PDB entry 5NP3 | X-ray diffraction, 2.00 A resolution | chain A

Chain A:
Name: Abelson tyrosine-protein kinase 2
Organism: Homo sapiens
Notes: EC 2.7.10.2; fragment: SH3 domain
UniProtKB: P42684 (ABL2_HUMAN); residues 64-120 here correspond to UniProt positions 110-166 (UniProt number = residue number + 46)
Sequence (61 residues; numbered 60 to 120; the number before each row is that of its first residue):
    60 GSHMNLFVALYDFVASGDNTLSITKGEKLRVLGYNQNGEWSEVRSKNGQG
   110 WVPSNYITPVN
Disordered / not traced: 60-63
Sequence notes: expression tag (60-63)
UniProt features mapped onto this chain:
  - modified residue (Phosphotyrosine): Tyr70, Tyr115

In short:
Chain A is Abelson tyrosine-protein kinase 2 (Homo sapiens); the structure, Abl2 SH3, was determined by X-ray
diffraction together with 5NP2 and 5NP5 from the same study.
